PDB entry 8PNY | X-ray diffraction, 1.80 A resolution | chain A

# Chain A
Protein: Branched-chain amino acid aminotransferase/4-amino-4-deoxychorismate lyase
From: Blastococcus saxobsidens
UniProtKB: H6RQF3 (H6RQF3_BLASD); residue numbers follow UniProt; this construct covers 1-281
Sequence (281 residues; each row starts with the number of its first residue):
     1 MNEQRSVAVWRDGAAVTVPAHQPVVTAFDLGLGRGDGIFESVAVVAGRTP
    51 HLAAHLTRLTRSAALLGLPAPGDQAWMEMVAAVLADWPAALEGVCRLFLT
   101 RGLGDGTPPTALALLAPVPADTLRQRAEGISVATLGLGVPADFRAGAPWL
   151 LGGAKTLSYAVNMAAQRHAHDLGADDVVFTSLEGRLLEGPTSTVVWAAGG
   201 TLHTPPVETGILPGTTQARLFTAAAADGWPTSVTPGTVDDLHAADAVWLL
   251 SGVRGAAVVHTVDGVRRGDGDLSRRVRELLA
Disordered / not traced: 1-3
Ligand contacts: phenylhydrazine (ZXN; [6-methyl-5-oxidanyl-4-[(2-phenylhydrazinyl)methyl]pyridin-3-yl]methyl dihydrogen phosphate): Arg34, Phe39, Ser41, His55, Arg58, Arg96, Lys155, Tyr159, Glu188, Gly189, Pro190, Thr191, Ser192, Thr193, Leu212, Gly214, Thr215, Thr216, Gln217, Leu250, Ser251, Gly252
What the authors report for this chain:
  - binding site for phenylhydrazine: Phe39, Lys155
  - conformationally variable residues (side-chain flip): Arg34, Arg96, Asp105, Asp121
  - specificity-determining residues: Arg34, Arg96 (proposed by the authors, not directly observed)

# In short
Ligands of chain A: phenylhydrazine. The paper reports a binding site for phenylhydrazine at Phe39 and Lys155;
specificity determinants Arg34 and Arg96.
Chain A is Branched-chain amino acid aminotransferase/4-amino-4-deoxychorismate lyase (Blastococcus
saxobsidens); the structure, Crystal structure of D-amino acid aminotransferase from Blastococcus saxobsidens
complexed with phenylhydrazine and in its apo ..., was determined by X-ray diffraction (same publication as
8PNW).
